PDB entry 7CX4 | electron microscopy, 2.90 A resolution | chains R and A of the 5 polymer chains in the assembly

== Chain R ==
Molecule: Prostaglandin E2 receptor EP2 subtype
Organism: Homo sapiens
UniProtKB: P43116 (PE2R2_HUMAN); numbering as in UniProt (aligned over 1-358)
Chain sequence (358 residues; each row starts with the number of its first residue):
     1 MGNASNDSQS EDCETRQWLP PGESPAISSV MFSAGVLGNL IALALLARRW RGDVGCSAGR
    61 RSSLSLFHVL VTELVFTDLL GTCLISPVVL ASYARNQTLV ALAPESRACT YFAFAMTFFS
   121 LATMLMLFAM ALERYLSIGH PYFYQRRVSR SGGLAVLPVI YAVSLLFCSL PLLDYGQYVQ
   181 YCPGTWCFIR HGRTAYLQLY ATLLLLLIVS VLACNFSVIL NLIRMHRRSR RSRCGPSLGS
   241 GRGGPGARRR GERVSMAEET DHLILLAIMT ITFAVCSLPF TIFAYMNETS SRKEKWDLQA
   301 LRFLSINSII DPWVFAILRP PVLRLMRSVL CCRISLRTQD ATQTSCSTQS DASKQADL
Disordered / not traced: 1-21, 49-64, 230-256, 331-358
Disulfide bonds: Cys109-Cys187
Small-molecule neighbours: GM9 (2-[3-[[(4-tert-butylphenyl)methyl-pyridin-3-ylsulfonyl-amino]methyl]phenoxy]ethanoic acid): Ser28, Met31, Asp78, Thr82, Ile85, Ser86, Val89, Tyr93, Met116, Phe119, Ser120, Thr123, Thr185, Trp186, Leu298, Leu301, Arg302, Ser305, Ser308, Ile309
UniProt features mapped onto this chain:
  - glycosylation (N-linked (GlcNAc...) asparagine): Asn3, Asn6, Asn96, Asn287
What the authors report for this chain:
  - binding site for GM9: Met31, Thr82, Ile85, Ser86, Met116, Phe119, Trp186, Leu301, Ser305, Ser308, Ile309
  - contacts within the chain: Met124-Phe273 (hydrophobic contact), Met124-Ile208 (hydrophobic contact), Met124-Leu304 (hydrophobic contact)
  - conformationally variable residues (side-chain flip): Thr82, Ser86
  - mutagenesis - F112S: unchanged binding to PGE2
  - mutagenesis - T82A, S86A: decreased signaling

== Chain A ==
Molecule: Guanine nucleotide-binding protein G(s) subunit alpha isoforms short
Organism: Homo sapiens
UniProtKB: P63092 (GNAS2_HUMAN); residues 1-394 here = UniProt positions 1-394
Chain sequence (394 residues; numbered 1 to 394; the number before each row is that of its first residue):
     1 MGCLGNSKTE DQRNEEKAQR EANKKIEKQL QKDKQVYRAT HRLLLLGAGE SGKNTIVKQM
    61 RILHVNGFNG EGGEEDPQAA RSNSDGEKAT KVQDIKNNLK EAIETIVAAM SNLVPPVELA
   121 NPENQFRVDY ILSVMNVPDF DFPPEFYEHA KALWEDEGVR ACYERSNEYQ LIDCAQYFLD
   181 KIDVIKQADY VPSDQDLLRC RVLTSGIFET KFQVDKVNFH MFDVGAQRDE RRKWIQCFND
   241 VTAIIFVVAS SSYNMVIRED NQTNRLQAAL KLFDSIWNNK WLRDTSVILF LNKQDLLAEK
   301 VLAGKSKIED YFPEFARYTT PEDATPEPGE DPRVTRAKYF IRDEFLRIST ASGDGRHYCY
   361 PHFTCAVDTE NIRRVFNDCR DIIQRMHLRQ YELL
Disordered / not traced: 1-11, 61-204, 254-263, 394
Sequence notes: engineered mutation Asn54 (Ser in P63092), Ala226 (Gly in P63092), Ala268 (Glu in P63092), Lys271 (Asn in P63092), Asp274 (Lys in P63092), Lys280 (Arg in P63092), Asp284 (Thr in P63092), Thr285 (Ile in P63092)

== Chain R / chain A interface ==
Residue-residue contacts (41; chain R residue first):
  Ser65(R) - Gln390(A)
  Phe67(R) - Gln390(A)
  Phe67(R) - Tyr391(A)  hydrophobic
  Glu133(R) - Tyr391(A)  hydrogen bond
  Arg134(R) - Tyr391(A)
  Ser137(R) - His387(A)  hydrogen bond (backbone-side chain)
  Ser137(R) - Tyr391(A)
  Ile138(R) - Gln384(A)  hydrogen bond (backbone-side chain)
  Ile138(R) - Leu388(A)  hydrophobic
  Gly139(R) - Arg380(A)  hydrogen bond (backbone-side chain)
  Pro141(R) - Arg380(A)
  Pro141(R) - Ile383(A)  hydrophobic
  Pro141(R) - Gln384(A)
  Pro141(R) - His387(A)
  Tyr142(R) - His41(A)
  Tyr142(R) - Val217(A)  hydrophobic
  Tyr142(R) - Phe219(A)
  Tyr142(R) - Phe376(A)  hydrogen bond (side chain-backbone)
  Tyr142(R) - Cys379(A)
  Tyr142(R) - Arg380(A)  hydrogen bond (side chain-backbone)
  Tyr142(R) - Ile383(A)  hydrophobic
  Tyr144(R) - His387(A)
  Gln145(R) - Arg38(A)
  Gln145(R) - His41(A)
  Gln145(R) - His387(A)  hydrogen bond
  Arg146(R) - Gln35(A)
  Arg146(R) - Lys216(A)
  Leu222(R) - Leu388(A)  hydrophobic
  Met225(R) - Gln384(A)
  Met225(R) - Arg385(A)  hydrogen bond (backbone-side chain)
  Met225(R) - Leu388(A)  hydrophobic
  Ser229(R) - Arg385(A)
  Glu258(R) - Glu392(A)
  Glu259(R) - Arg385(A)  salt bridge
  His262(R) - Leu388(A)  hydrogen bond (side chain-backbone)
  His262(R) - Glu392(A)
  Arg319(R) - Glu392(A)  hydrogen bond (side chain-backbone)
  Arg319(R) - Leu393(A)
  Pro320(R) - Tyr391(A)
  Pro321(R) - Glu392(A)
  Pro321(R) - Leu393(A)
Interface residues without a listed pair, chain R (22 interface residues in all): His140
Interface residues without a listed pair, chain A (20 interface residues in all): Ala39, Asp381
From the paper, about this interface:
  - residue pairs: Ser65(R)-Gln390(A), Glu259(R)-Arg385(A)

== In short ==
22 residues of chain R face 20 of chain A across their interface, with 10 hydrogen bonds and 1 salt bridge.
Polar pairs include Glu259(R)-Arg385(A), Glu133(R)-Tyr391(A) and Ser137(R)-His387(A). The authors report
contacts between Ser65(R) and Gln390(A) and Glu259(R) and Arg385(A). From the paper: a binding site for GM9 at
Met31(R), Thr82(R) and Ile85(R) among others; T82A and S86A of chain R reduce signaling.
Chain R is Prostaglandin E2 receptor EP2 subtype and chain A is Guanine nucleotide-binding protein G(s)
subunit alpha isoforms short, both from Homo sapiens; the structure, Cryo-EM structure of the Evatanepag-bound
EP2-Gs complex, was determined by electron microscopy, deposited together with 7CX2 and 7CX3.
